Entry 1ISZ (X-ray diffraction, 2.00 A resolution); this record covers chains A and B.

== Chain A ==
Molecule: endo-1,4-beta-D-xylanase
Source organism: Streptomyces olivaceoviridis
Notes: EC 3.2.1.8
UniProt: Q7SI98 (Q7SI98_STROI); residues 1-436 here = UniProt positions 1-436
Sequence (436 residues; numbered 1 to 436; the number before each row is that of its first residue):
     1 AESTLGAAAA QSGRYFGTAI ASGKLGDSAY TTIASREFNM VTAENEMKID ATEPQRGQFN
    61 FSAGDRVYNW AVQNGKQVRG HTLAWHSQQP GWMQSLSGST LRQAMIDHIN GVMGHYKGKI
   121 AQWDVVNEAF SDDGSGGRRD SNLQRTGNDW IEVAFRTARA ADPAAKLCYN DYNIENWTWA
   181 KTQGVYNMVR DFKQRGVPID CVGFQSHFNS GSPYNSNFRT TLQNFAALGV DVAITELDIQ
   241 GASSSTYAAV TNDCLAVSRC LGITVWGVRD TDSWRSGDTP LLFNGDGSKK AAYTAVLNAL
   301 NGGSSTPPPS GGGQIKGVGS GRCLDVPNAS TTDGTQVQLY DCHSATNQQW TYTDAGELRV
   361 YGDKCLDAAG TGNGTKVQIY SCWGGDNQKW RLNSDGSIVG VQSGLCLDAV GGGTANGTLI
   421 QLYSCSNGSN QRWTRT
Unresolved in the structure: 304-312
Cystine bridges: C168-C201, C254-C260, C323-C342, C365-C382, C406-C425

== Chain B ==
Molecule: endo-1,4-beta-D-xylanase
Source organism: Streptomyces olivaceoviridis
Notes: EC 3.2.1.8
UniProt: Q7SI98 (Q7SI98_STROI); residues 501-936 here correspond to UniProt positions 1-436 (UniProt number = residue number - 500)
Sequence (436 residues; each row starts with the number of its first residue):
   501 AESTLGAAAA QSGRYFGTAI ASGKLGDSAY TTIASREFNM VTAENEMKID ATEPQRGQFN
   561 FSAGDRVYNW AVQNGKQVRG HTLAWHSQQP GWMQSLSGST LRQAMIDHIN GVMGHYKGKI
   621 AQWDVVNEAF SDDGSGGRRD SNLQRTGNDW IEVAFRTARA ADPAAKLCYN DYNIENWTWA
   681 KTQGVYNMVR DFKQRGVPID CVGFQSHFNS GSPYNSNFRT TLQNFAALGV DVAITELDIQ
   741 GASSSTYAAV TNDCLAVSRC LGITVWGVRD TDSWRSGDTP LLFNGDGSKK AAYTAVLNAL
   801 NGGSSTPPPS GGGQIKGVGS GRCLDVPNAS TTDGTQVQLY DCHSATNQQW TYTDAGELRV
   861 YGDKCLDAAG TGNGTKVQIY SCWGGDNQKW RLNSDGSIVG VQSGLCLDAV GGGTANGTLI
   921 QLYSCSNGSN QRWTRT
Unresolved in the structure: 804-812
Cystine bridges: C668-C701, C754-C760, C823-C842, C865-C882, C906-C925

== How chain A and chain B interact ==
Contacting residue pairs (33):
  N209(A) - Y880(B)
  S210(A) - D867(B)  hydrogen bond
  S210(A) - A869(B)
  S210(A) - Q878(B)  hydrogen bond (backbone-side chain)
  S210(A) - Y880(B)
  S210(A) - N887(B)
  P213(A) - D833(B)
  P213(A) - G834(B)
  Q240(A) - Y880(B)  hydrogen bond (backbone-side chain)
  Q240(A) - W883(B)
  G241(A) - W883(B)
  S243(A) - S881(B)
  G277(A) - W883(B)
  D278(A) - W883(B)
  T353(A) - D863(B)
  D354(A) - D863(B)  hydrogen bond (backbone-side chain)
  D354(A) - S881(B)
  R359(A) - R859(B)
  D363(A) - T853(B)
  D363(A) - D854(B)  hydrogen bond (side chain-backbone)
  D367(A) - S710(B)  hydrogen bond
  A369(A) - S710(B)
  Q378(A) - S710(B)  hydrogen bond (side chain-backbone)
  Y380(A) - N709(B)
  Y380(A) - S710(B)
  Y380(A) - Q740(B)  hydrogen bond (side chain-backbone)
  S381(A) - S743(B)
  S381(A) - D854(B)
  W383(A) - Q740(B)
  W383(A) - G741(B)
  W383(A) - G777(B)
  W383(A) - D778(B)
  N387(A) - S710(B)
Other interface residues (no listed pair), chain A (30 interface residues in all): G211, Y214, N215, I239, T246, T279, D333, G334, A355, E357, C382
Other interface residues (no listed pair), chain B (31 interface residues in all): F708, G711, P713, I739, T746, T779, T832, A855, E857, A868, C882

== Summary ==
Chain A and chain B form an interface of 30 and 31 residues respectively; the contacts include 8 hydrogen
bonds. Polar pairs include S210(A)-D867(B), S210(A)-Q878(B) and Q240(A)-Y880(B).
Chain A and chain B are both endo-1,4-beta-D-xylanase (Streptomyces olivaceoviridis); the structure, Crystal
structure of xylanase from Streptomyces olivaceoviridis E-86 complexed with galactose, was determined by X-ray
diffraction, deposited together with 1ISV, 1ISW, 1ISX, 1ISY and 1IT0.
